PDB entry 6SP8 | X-ray diffraction, 1.55 A resolution | chain A

# Chain A
Name: Haloalkane dehalogenase
Source organism: Rhodococcus rhodochrous
Notes: EC 3.8.1.5
Reference sequence: P0A3G2 (DHAA_RHORH); residue numbers follow UniProt; this construct covers 3-293
Chain sequence (291 residues; row label = number of the first residue in the row):
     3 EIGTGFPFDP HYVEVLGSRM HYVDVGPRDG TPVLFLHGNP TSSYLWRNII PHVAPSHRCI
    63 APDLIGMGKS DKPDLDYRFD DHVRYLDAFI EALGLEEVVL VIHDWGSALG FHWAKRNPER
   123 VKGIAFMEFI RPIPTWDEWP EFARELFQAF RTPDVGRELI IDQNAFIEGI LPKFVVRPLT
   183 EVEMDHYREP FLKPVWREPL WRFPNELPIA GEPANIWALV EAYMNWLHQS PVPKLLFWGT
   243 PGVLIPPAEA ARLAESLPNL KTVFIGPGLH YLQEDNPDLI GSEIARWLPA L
Sequence notes: engineered mutation Ser20 (Glu in P0A3G2), Arg80 (Phe in P0A3G2), Phe128 (Cys in P0A3G2), Leu148 (Thr in P0A3G2), Pro155 (Ala in P0A3G2), Ile172 (Ala in P0A3G2), Phe176 (Cys in P0A3G2), Trp198 (Asp in P0A3G2), Trp219 (Val in P0A3G2), Leu262 (Cys in P0A3G2), Phe266 (Asp in P0A3G2)
Ligand contacts:
  - B3P (2-[3-(2-hydroxy-1,1-dihydroxymethyl-ethylamino)-propylamino]-2-hydroxymethyl-propane-1,3-diol): Asp76, Leu77, Asp78, Arg159, Glu200, Arg204
  - krypton (KR), molecule 1: Met22, Pro64, Asp65, Leu66, Tyr87, Leu88, Phe91
  - krypton (KR), molecule 2: Leu36, Leu38, Leu88, Ile92, Leu102, Gly112, Trp115
  - krypton (KR), molecule 3: Asn41, Asp106, Phe149, Phe168, Ile172, Phe176, His272, Tyr273
  - krypton (KR), molecule 4: Tyr79, Arg80, Phe81, His84, Arg204, Phe205, Glu208
  - krypton (KR), molecule 5: Asp106, Trp141, Phe149, Phe176, Val245, Leu246, His272
  - krypton (KR), molecule 6: Ile132, Arg133, Ile135, Leu209, Pro210, Leu246
  - krypton (KR), molecule 7: Arg133, Ile135, Glu140, Trp141, Pro142, Val245, Leu246
  - krypton (KR), molecule 8: Phe144, Ala145, Leu148, Ile172, Lys175, Phe176
  - krypton (KR), molecule 9: Arg159, Ile163, Pro196, Val197, Arg199, Glu200
  - krypton (KR), molecule 10: Trp240, Ala252, Ala253, Ala256, Thr264
  - krypton (KR), molecule 11: Arg254, Glu257, Ser258
What the authors report for this chain:
  - catalytic residues: Asn41, Asp106, Trp107 (citing earlier work)
  - mutagenesis - E20S/F80R/C128F/T148L/A155P/A172I/C176F/D198W/V219W/C262L/D266F: increased stability (citing earlier work)

# Overview
Ligands of chain A: 11 copies of krypton and compound B3P. The paper reports catalytic residues Asn41, Asp106
and Trp107; E20S/F80R/C128F/T148L/A155P/A172I/C176F/D198W/V219W/C262L/D266F increase stability.
Chain A is Haloalkane dehalogenase (Rhodococcus rhodochrous); the structure, Structure of hyperstable
haloalkane dehalogenase variant DhaA115 prepared by the 'soak-and-freeze' method under 150 bar of ..., was
determined by X-ray diffraction (same publication as 6SP5).
